6X4K - chain A; structure by X-ray diffraction, 2.10 A resolution.

== Chain A ==
Protein: Pantothenate kinase 3
Source organism: Homo sapiens
Notes: EC 2.7.1.33
Reference sequence: Q9H999 (PANK3_HUMAN); residue numbers follow UniProt; this construct covers 12-370
Sequence (380 residues; row label = number of the first residue in the row; numbers below 1 keep their minus sign (Met-7 is residue -7)):
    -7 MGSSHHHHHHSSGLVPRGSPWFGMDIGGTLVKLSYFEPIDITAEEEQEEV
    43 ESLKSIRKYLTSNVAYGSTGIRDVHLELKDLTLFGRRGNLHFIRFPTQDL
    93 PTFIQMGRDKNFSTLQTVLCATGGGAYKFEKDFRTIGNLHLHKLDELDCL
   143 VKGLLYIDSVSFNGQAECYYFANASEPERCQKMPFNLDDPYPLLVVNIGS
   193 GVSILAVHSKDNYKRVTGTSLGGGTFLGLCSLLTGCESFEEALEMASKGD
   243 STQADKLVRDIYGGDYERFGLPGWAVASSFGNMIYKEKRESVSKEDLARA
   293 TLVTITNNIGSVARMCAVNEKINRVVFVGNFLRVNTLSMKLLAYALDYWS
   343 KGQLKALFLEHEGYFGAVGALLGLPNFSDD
Disordered / not traced: -7 to 10, 103-108, 370-372
Sequence notes: expression tag (-7 to 11, 371-372)
Curated features (UniProtKB/Swiss-Prot):
  - active site: Glu138 (Proton acceptor)
  - binding site (acetyl-CoA): Ser192, Ser195, Arg207
  - mutagenesis: Gly19 (G19V: Loss of catalytic activity), Glu138 (E138A: Loss of catalytic activity; E138V: Prevents acetyl-CoA production), Ser195 (S195V: Retains 30% of wild-type activity. Refractory to inhibition by acetyl-CoA. Exhibits a 10-fold increase in the Km for pantothenate), Arg207 (R207A: Loss of catalytic activity; R207W: Increases affinity for ATP and decreases affinity for acetyl-CoA. Increases acetyl-CoA production), Ala267 (A267F: Loss of catalytic activity but can bind ATP normally), Ala269 (A269F: Loss of catalytic activity but can bind ATP normally)
Ligand contacts:
  - AMP-PNP (ANP; phosphoaminophosphonic acid-adenylate ester): Gly19, Gly20, Thr21, Leu22, Lys24, Arg86, Glu138, Ile190, Gly191, Ser192, Gly193, Gly215, Gly216, Leu219, Phe231, Glu232, Ile253, Gly321, Asn322, Phe323, Arg325
  - UOP (4-(6-cyanopyridazin-3-yl)-N-[4-(propan-2-yl)phenyl]-3,4-dihydropyrazine-1(2H)-carboxamide): Glu138, Gly193, Val194, Ser195, Arg207, Thr209, Gly210, Thr211, Ser212, Val250, Ile253, Tyr258, Leu263, Val268, Ala269, Asn299, Gly302, Ser303, Arg306, Ala337, Leu338, Trp341
Reported in the primary citation:
  - binding site for UOP: Arg207, Val250, Ile253, Tyr258, Leu263, Val268, Ala269, Trp341
  - catalytic residues: Glu138 (citing earlier work)

== Summary ==
Ligands of chain A: compound UOP and AMP-PNP. From UniProt: active-site residue Glu138, 3 acetyl-CoA-binding
residues and 6 mutagenesis sites. From the paper: the catalytic residue Glu138; a binding site for UOP at
Arg207, Val250 and Ile253 among others.
Chain A is Pantothenate kinase 3 (Homo sapiens); the structure, PANK3 complex structure with compound PZ-2890,
was determined by X-ray diffraction together with 6X4J and 6X4L from the same study.
